5BSF - chains A and C of the 10 polymer chains in the assembly; structure by X-ray diffraction, 1.85 A resolution.

[Chain A (and C)]
Protein: Pyrroline-5-carboxylate reductase
Organism: Medicago truncatula
Notes: EC 1.5.1.2; chain C of this document is another copy of the same molecule, construct and numbering; everything in this record applies to it too
UniProtKB: G7KRM5 (G7KRM5_MEDTR); residue numbers follow UniProt; this construct covers 1-274
Sequence (277 residues; each row starts with the number of its first residue; numbers below 1 keep their minus sign (Ser-2 is residue -2)):
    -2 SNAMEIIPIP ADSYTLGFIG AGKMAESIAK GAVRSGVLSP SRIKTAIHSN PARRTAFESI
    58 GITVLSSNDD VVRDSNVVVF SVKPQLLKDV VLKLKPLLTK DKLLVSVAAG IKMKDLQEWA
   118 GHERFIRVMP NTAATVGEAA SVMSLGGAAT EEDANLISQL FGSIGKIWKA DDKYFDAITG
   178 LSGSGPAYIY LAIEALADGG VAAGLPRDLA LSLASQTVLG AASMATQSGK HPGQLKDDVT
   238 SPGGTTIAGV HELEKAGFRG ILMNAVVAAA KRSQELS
Unresolved in the structure: -2 to 2 (chain C: -2 to 4)
Sequence notes: expression tag (-2 to 0)
Small-molecule neighbours:
  - MPO (3[N-morpholino]propane sulfonic acid), molecule 1: Lys80, Pro81, Gln82, Ala106, Met126, Thr176, Gly180, Ser181
  - MPO, molecule 2: Ser238, Thr242, Thr243
  - NAD (nicotinamide-adenine-dinucleotide): Ile16, Gly17, Ala18, Gly19, Lys20, Met21, His45, Asn47, Arg50, Asn65, Ser78, Val79, Lys80, Pro81, Leu83, Val87, Val104, Ala105, Ala106, Met126, Pro127, Asn128, Thr129
What the authors report for this chain:
  - binding site for NAD: Gly17 to Ala22, Ala43, His45, Asn65, Val79, Lys80, Leu83, Val87, Ala106, Thr129
  - specificity-determining residues: His45 (by similarity / conservation)

[Interface between chain A and chain C]
Residue-residue contacts (16):
  Glu191(A) with Lys233(C), salt bridge
  Asp195(A) with Lys233(C), salt bridge; Ile244(C)
  Val198(A) with Thr237(C); Ser238(C); Pro239(C); Gly240(C), hydrogen bond (backbone-backbone); Ile244(C)
  Ala199(A) with Ile244(C), hydrophobic
  Gly201(A) with Pro239(C); Gly240(C)
  Leu202(A) with Pro239(C)
  Pro203(A) with Pro239(C), hydrophobic
  Arg204(A) with Lys233(C); Asp234(C), salt bridge; Thr237(C), hydrogen bond
Interface residues without a listed pair, chain C (11 interface residues in all): Gly230, His248, Glu251, Arg256

[Overview]
Chain A and chain C form an interface of 8 and 11 residues respectively; the contacts include 2 hydrogen bonds
and 3 salt bridges. Polar contacts include Glu191(A)-Lys233(C), Asp195(A)-Lys233(C) and Arg204(A)-Asp234(C).
From the paper: a binding site for NAD at Gly17(A), Ala43(A) and His45(A) among others; the specificity
determinant His45(A).
Both chains are Pyrroline-5-carboxylate reductase (Medicago truncatula). Entry 5BSF (Crystal structure of
Medicago truncatula (delta)1-Pyrroline-5-Carboxylate Reductase (MtP5CR) in complex with NAD+) was determined
by X-ray diffraction (same publication as 5BSE, 5BSG and 5BSH).
